4L6A - chain A; structure by X-ray diffraction, 1.40 A resolution.

Chain A:
Protein: 5'(3')-deoxyribonucleotidase, mitochondrial
Organism: Homo sapiens
Notes: EC 3.1.3.-
Reference sequence: Q9NPB1 (NT5M_HUMAN); numbering as in UniProt (aligned over 32-228)
Chain sequence (202 residues; each row starts with the number of its first residue):
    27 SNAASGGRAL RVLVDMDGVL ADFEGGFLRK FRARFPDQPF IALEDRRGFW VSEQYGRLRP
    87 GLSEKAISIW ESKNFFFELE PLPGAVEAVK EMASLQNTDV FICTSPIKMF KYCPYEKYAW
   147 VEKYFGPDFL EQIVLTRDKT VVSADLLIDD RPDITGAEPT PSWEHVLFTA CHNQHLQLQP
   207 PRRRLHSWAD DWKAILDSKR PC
Disordered / not traced: 228
Differences from the reference sequence: expression tag (27-31)
Metal / ion sites: Mg2+: Asp41, Asp43, Asp176 (together with phosphate ion); K+ near Pro178 (its only coordinating residue here)
Swiss-Prot annotation at these positions:
  - active site: Asp41 (Nucleophile), Asp43 (Proton donor)
  - binding site (Mg(2+)): Asp41, Asp43, Asp176
  - binding site (substrate): Asp43, Phe49, Phe75, Trp76, Val77, Trp96, Thr130, Lys165

Overview:
Asp41, Asp43 and Asp176 form the Mg2+ site. Curated annotation (UniProt) lists active-site residues Asp41 and
Asp43, 3 Mg2+-binding residues and 8 substrate-binding residues.
Chain A is 5'(3')-deoxyribonucleotidase, mitochondrial (Homo sapiens); the structure, Structure of human
mitochondrial 5'(3')-deoxyribonucleotidase, was determined by X-ray diffraction together with 4L57 from the
same study.
